Entry 5DKF (X-ray diffraction, 1.94 A resolution); this record covers chain A.

[Chain A]
Protein: Chemotaxis protein CheY
Source organism: Escherichia coli O157:H7
UniProt: P0AE68 (CHEY_ECO57); numbering as in UniProt (aligned over 2-129)
Chain sequence (128 residues; row label = number of the first residue in the row):
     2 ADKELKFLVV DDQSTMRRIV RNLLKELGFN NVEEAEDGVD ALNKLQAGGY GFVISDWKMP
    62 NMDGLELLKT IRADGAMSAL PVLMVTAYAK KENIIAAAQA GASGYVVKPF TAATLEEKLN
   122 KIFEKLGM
Sequence notes: engineered mutation Gln14 (Phe in P0AE68), Lys59 (Asn in P0AE68), Tyr89 (Glu in P0AE68)
Ion coordination: Mn2+: Asp13, Asp57, Lys59 (together with beryllium trifluoride, imidazole); beryllium trifluoride ion near Asp57 (its only coordinating residue here)
Curated features (UniProtKB/Swiss-Prot):
  - binding site (Mg(2+)): Asp12, Asp13, Asp57
  - modified residue: Asp57 (4-aspartylphosphate), Lys92 (N6-acetyllysine), Lys109 (N6-acetyllysine)

[In short]
Asp13, Asp57 and Lys59 coordinate Mn2+. From UniProt: 3 Mg2+-binding residues.
Chain A is Chemotaxis protein CheY (Escherichia coli O157:H7); the structure, Reaction of phosphorylated CheY
with imidazole 3 of 3, was determined by X-ray diffraction, deposited together with 5D2C and 5DGC.
